PDB entry 6IFJ | X-ray diffraction, 2.40 A resolution | chains B and D of the 4 polymer chains in the assembly

# Chain B
Protein: Immunoglobulin gamma-1 heavy chain
From: Homo sapiens
Reference sequence: P0DOX5 (IGG1_HUMAN); residues 216-447 here correspond to UniProt positions 218-449 (UniProt number = residue number + 2)
Sequence (232 residues; numbered 216 to 447; the number before each row is that of its first residue):
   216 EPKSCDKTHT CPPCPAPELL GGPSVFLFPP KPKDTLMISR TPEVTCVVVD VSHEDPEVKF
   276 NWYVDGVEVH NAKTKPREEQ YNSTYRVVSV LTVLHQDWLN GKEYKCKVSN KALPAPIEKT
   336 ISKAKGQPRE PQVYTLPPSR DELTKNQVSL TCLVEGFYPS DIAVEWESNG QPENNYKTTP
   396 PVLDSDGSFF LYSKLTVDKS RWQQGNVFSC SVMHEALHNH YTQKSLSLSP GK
Not modelled in the structure: 216-234, 445-447
Disulfides: Cys261-Cys321, Cys367-Cys425
Covalently attached groups: glycan linked to Asn297
Sequence notes: engineered mutation Glu370 (Lys372 in P0DOX5)
Curated features (UniProtKB/Swiss-Prot):
  - glycosylation: Asn297 (N-linked (GlcNAc...) (complex) asparagine)

# Chain D
Protein: 13-residue peptide
Sequence (13 residues; each row starts with the number of its first residue):
     1 DCAWHLGELV WCT
Disulfides: Cys2-Cys12

# Chain B / chain D interface
Contacting residue pairs (30):
  Leu251(B) with Val10(D); Trp11(D)
  Met252(B) with Leu9(D); Val10(D)
  Ile253(B) with Leu9(D), hydrophobic; Val10(D), hydrogen bond (backbone-backbone); Trp11(D), hydrophobic
  Ser254(B) with Leu9(D), hydrogen bond (side chain-backbone)
  Glu380(B) with His5(D), salt bridge
  Glu382(B) with His5(D); Leu6(D)
  Gly385(B) with Leu6(D)
  Pro387(B) with Leu6(D)
  Ser426(B) with His5(D)
  Met428(B) with His5(D)
  His433(B) with Asp1(D), salt bridge; Thr13(D), hydrogen bond
  Asn434(B) with Asp1(D), hydrogen bond (side chain-backbone); Cys2(D); Ala3(D); Val10(D); Trp11(D); Cys12(D); Thr13(D), hydrogen bond (side chain-backbone)
  His435(B) with Val10(D); Trp11(D)
  Tyr436(B) with Ala3(D), hydrophobic; Trp4(D); His5(D); Val10(D), hydrophobic
Also at the interface, not in a pair above, chain B (19 interface residues in all): Lys248, Thr250, Arg255, His310, Gln386
Also at the interface, not in a pair above, chain D (12 interface residues in all): Glu8

# In short
Chain B and chain D form an interface of 19 and 12 residues respectively; the contacts include 5 hydrogen
bonds and 2 salt bridges. Polar contacts include Glu380(B)-His5(D), His433(B)-Asp1(D) and Ser254(B)-Leu9(D).
Chain B is Immunoglobulin gamma-1 heavy chain (Homo sapiens) and chain D is a 13-residue peptide; the
structure, Structure of bispecific Fc, was determined by X-ray diffraction.
